Entry 4QLQ (X-ray diffraction, 2.40 A resolution); this record covers chains C and D of the 28 polymer chains in the assembly.

# Chain C
Molecule: Proteasome subunit alpha type-4
Organism: Saccharomyces cerevisiae
Notes: EC 3.4.25.1
UniProt: P40303 (PSA4_YEAST); residues -1 to 252 here correspond to UniProt positions 1-254 (UniProt number = residue number + 2)
Sequence (254 residues; each row starts with the number of its first residue; numbers below 1 keep their minus sign (Met-1 is residue -1)):
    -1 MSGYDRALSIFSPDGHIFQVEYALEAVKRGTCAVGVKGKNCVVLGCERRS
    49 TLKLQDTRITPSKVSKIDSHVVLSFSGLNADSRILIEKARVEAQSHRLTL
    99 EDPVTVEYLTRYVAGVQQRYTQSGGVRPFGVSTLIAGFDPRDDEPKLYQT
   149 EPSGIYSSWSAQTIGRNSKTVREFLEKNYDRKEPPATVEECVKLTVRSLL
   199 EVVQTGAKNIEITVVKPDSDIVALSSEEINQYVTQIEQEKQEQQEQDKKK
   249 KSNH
Unresolved in the structure: -1 to 0, 241-252
Curated features (UniProtKB/Swiss-Prot):
  - modified residue: Thr58 (Phosphothreonine)

# Chain D
Molecule: Proteasome subunit alpha type-5
Organism: Saccharomyces cerevisiae
Notes: EC 3.4.25.1
UniProt: P32379 (PSA5_YEAST); residues -7 to 252 here correspond to UniProt positions 1-260 (UniProt number = residue number + 8)
Sequence (260 residues; each row starts with the number of its first residue; numbers below 1 keep their minus sign (Met-7 is residue -7)):
    -7 MFLTRSEYDRGVSTFSPEGRLFQVEYSLEAIKLGSTAIGIATKEGVVLGV
    43 EKRATSPLLESDSIEKIVEIDRHIGCAMSGLTADARSMIEHARTAAVTHN
    93 LYYDEDINVESLTQSVCDLALRFGEGASGEERLMSRPFGVALLIAGHDAD
   143 DGYQLFHAEPSGTFYRYNAKAIGSGSEGAQAELLNEWHSSLTLKEAELLV
   193 LKILKQVMEEKLDENNAQLSCITKQDGFKIYDNEKTAELIKELKEKEAAE
   243 SPEEADVEMS
Unresolved in the structure: -7 to 0, 118-124, 243-252

# Chain C / chain D interface
Contacting residue pairs (63; chain C residue first):
  Asp3(C) - Glu117(D)
  Arg4(C) - Asp1(D)  salt bridge
  Arg4(C) - Glu117(D)
  Ala5(C) - Val4(D)  hydrophobic
  Ala5(C) - Glu117(D)  hydrogen bond (backbone-side chain)
  Ala5(C) - Ser127(D)
  Ser7(C) - Ser127(D)
  Ser7(C) - Arg128(D)
  Ile8(C) - Val4(D)  hydrophobic
  Ile8(C) - Gln15(D)
  Phe9(C) - Gln15(D)
  Phe9(C) - Tyr18(D)  hydrophobic
  Phe9(C) - Ser19(D)
  Phe9(C) - Ala22(D)  hydrophobic
  Phe9(C) - Leu73(D)  hydrophobic
  Phe9(C) - Arg128(D)
  Phe9(C) - Pro129(D)
  Phe9(C) - Gly131(D)
  Ser10(C) - Tyr18(D)
  Pro11(C) - Tyr18(D)  hydrophobic
  Pro11(C) - Glu21(D)
  Asp12(C) - Glu21(D)
  Gly13(C) - Tyr18(D)
  Gly13(C) - Glu21(D)
  Gly13(C) - Ala22(D)
  His14(C) - Leu25(D)
  Ile15(C) - Leu73(D)  hydrophobic
  Ile15(C) - Arg128(D)
  Lys35(C) - Glu52(D)  salt bridge
  Gln116(C) - Ala75(D)
  Gln116(C) - Asp76(D)
  Gln116(C) - Arg128(D)
  Thr119(C) - Arg128(D)  hydrogen bond (backbone-side chain)
  Gln120(C) - Met126(D)
  Gln120(C) - Ser127(D)  hydrogen bond (backbone-backbone)
  Gln120(C) - Arg128(D)
  Gln120(C) - Phe130(D)
  Ser121(C) - Ser127(D)
  Gly122(C) - Ser127(D)
  Ser151(C) - Ala75(D)
  Gly152(C) - Ala75(D)
  Ile153(C) - Thr74(D)
  Ile153(C) - Ala75(D)
  Ser155(C) - Leu51(D)
  Ser155(C) - Ser55(D)
  Ser156(C) - Leu51(D)
  Ser156(C) - Glu52(D)  hydrogen bond (backbone-backbone)
  Ser156(C) - Ser55(D)  hydrogen bond (backbone-side chain)
  Trp157(C) - Ser48(D)
  Trp157(C) - Leu50(D)
  Trp157(C) - Leu51(D)
  Trp157(C) - Glu52(D)
  Ser158(C) - Leu50(D)  hydrogen bond (backbone-backbone)
  Ser158(C) - Glu52(D)  hydrogen bond (backbone-side chain)
  Ala159(C) - Leu50(D)
  Leu173(C) - Leu50(D)  hydrophobic
  Glu174(C) - Ser48(D)  hydrogen bond
  Glu174(C) - Pro49(D)
  Glu174(C) - Leu50(D)
  Arg179(C) - Pro49(D)  hydrogen bond (side chain-backbone)
  Arg179(C) - Leu50(D)
  Arg179(C) - Leu51(D)  hydrogen bond (side chain-backbone)
  Arg179(C) - Glu52(D)
Also at the interface, not in a pair above, chain C (31 interface residues in all): Arg170, Tyr177
Also at the interface, not in a pair above, chain D (26 interface residues in all): Thr47

# Summary
31 residues of chain C and 26 residues of chain D are in contact, with 10 hydrogen bonds and 2 salt bridges.
Polar pairs include Arg4(C)-Asp1(D), Lys35(C)-Glu52(D) and Ala5(C)-Glu117(D).
Chain C is Proteasome subunit alpha type-4 and chain D is Proteasome subunit alpha type-5, both from
Saccharomyces cerevisiae; the structure, yCP in complex with tripeptidic epoxyketone inhibitor 8, was
determined by X-ray diffraction (same publication as 4QLS, 4QLT, 4QLU and 4QLV).
